Entry 6TZ2 (electron microscopy, 3.50 A resolution); this record covers chains A and T of the 5 polymer chains in the assembly.

[Chain A]
Protein: RNA-dependent RNA Polymerase
Organism: Bombyx mori cytoplasmic polyhedrosis virus
Notes: EC 2.7.7.48
UniProtKB: Q993A4 (Q993A4_CPVBM); residue numbers follow UniProt; this construct covers 1-1225
Chain sequence (1225 residues; each row starts with the number of its first residue):
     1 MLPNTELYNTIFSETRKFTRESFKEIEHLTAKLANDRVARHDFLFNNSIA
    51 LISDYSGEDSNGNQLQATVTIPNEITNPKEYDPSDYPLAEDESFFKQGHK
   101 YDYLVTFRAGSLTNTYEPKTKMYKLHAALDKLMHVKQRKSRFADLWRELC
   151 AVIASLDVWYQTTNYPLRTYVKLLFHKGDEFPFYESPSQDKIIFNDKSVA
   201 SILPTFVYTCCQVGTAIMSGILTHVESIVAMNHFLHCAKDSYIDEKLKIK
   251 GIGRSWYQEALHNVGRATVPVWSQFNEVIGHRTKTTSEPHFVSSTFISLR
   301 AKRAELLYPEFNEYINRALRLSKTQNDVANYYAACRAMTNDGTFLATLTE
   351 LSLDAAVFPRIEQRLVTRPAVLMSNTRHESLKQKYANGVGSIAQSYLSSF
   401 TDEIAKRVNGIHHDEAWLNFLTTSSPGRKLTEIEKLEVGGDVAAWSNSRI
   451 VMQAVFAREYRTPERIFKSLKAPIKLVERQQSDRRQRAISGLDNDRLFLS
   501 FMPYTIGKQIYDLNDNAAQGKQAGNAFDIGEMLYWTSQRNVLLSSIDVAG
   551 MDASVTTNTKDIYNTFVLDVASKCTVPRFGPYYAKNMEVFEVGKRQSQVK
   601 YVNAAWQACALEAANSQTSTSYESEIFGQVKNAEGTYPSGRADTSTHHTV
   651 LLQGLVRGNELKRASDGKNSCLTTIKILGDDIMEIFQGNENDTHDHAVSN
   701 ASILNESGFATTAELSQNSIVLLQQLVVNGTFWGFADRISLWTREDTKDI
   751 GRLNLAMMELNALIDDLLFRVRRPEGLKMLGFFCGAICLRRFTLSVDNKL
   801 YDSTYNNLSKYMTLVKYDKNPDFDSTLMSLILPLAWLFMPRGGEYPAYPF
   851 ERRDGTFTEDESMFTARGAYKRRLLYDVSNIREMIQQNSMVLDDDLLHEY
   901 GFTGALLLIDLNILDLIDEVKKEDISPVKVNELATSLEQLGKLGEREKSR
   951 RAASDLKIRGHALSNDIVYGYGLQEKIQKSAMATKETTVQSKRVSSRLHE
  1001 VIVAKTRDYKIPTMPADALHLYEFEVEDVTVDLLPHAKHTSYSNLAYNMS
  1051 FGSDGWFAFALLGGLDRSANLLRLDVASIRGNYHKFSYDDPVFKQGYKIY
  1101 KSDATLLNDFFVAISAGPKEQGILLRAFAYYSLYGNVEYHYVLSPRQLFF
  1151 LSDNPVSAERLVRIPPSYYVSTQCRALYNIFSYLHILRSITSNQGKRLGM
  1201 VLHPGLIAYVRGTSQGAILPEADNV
Not modelled in the structure: 1-4, 1213-1225
Bound ions: Mg2+ site 1: Asp680, Asp681 (together with UTP); Mg2+ site 2: Asp680 (together with UTP)
Residues lining bound ligands:
  - ATP (adenosine-5'-triphosphate): Arg37, Arg40, Asp144, Arg147, Glu180, Phe181, Tyr184, Glu185, Ser186, Asn195, Arg791
  - UTP (uridine 5'-triphosphate): Arg484, Arg485, Arg487, Ile489, Val548, Ala549, Gly550, Met551, Asp552, Ser639, Thr644, His648, Asp680, Asp681
Reported in the primary citation:
  - binding site for Template RNA (chain T): Asp1089
  - binding site for the 18-nt RNA strand: Asp1090
  - conformationally variable residues (domain motion, loop rearrangement): Asn516 to Ile529, Asn798 to Asp824, Arg1080 to Asp1090

[Chain T]
Molecule: Template RNA
Sequence (36 nucleotides; row label = number of the first residue in the row):
     1 AAAAAAAAAAAAAAAAAAAAAAAAAAAAAAAAAAAA

[Interface between chain A and chain T]
Contacting residue pairs - 37 pairs, chain A then chain T:
  Phe420(A) with A13(T), phosphate contact; A14(T), phosphate contact
  Thr423(A) with A13(T), phosphate contact
  Ser425(A) with A12(T), hydrogen bond to the phosphate; A13(T), hydrogen bond to the phosphate
  Pro426(A) with A11(T), phosphate contact; A12(T), phosphate contact
  Lys435(A) with A8(T), sugar contact
  Ala444(A) with A9(T), phosphate contact
  Asn447(A) with A10(T), phosphate contact; A11(T), phosphate contact
  Arg449(A) with A12(T), phosphate contact; A13(T), salt bridge to the phosphate
  Val477(A) with A11(T), sugar contact
  Ile489(A) with A12(T), base contact
  Ser490(A) with A12(T), base contact
  Tyr504(A) with A14(T), sugar contact
  Gln519(A) with A14(T), hydrogen bond to the sugar; A15(T), hydrogen bond to the sugar
  Gln522(A) with A15(T), sugar contact; A16(T), sugar contact
  Ser639(A) with A12(T), base contact
  Gly640(A) with A12(T), sugar contact; A13(T), sugar contact
  Arg641(A) with A13(T), sugar contact
  Ala642(A) with A13(T), hydrogen bond to the sugar
  Thr644(A) with A13(T), base contact
  Ser645(A) with A14(T), sugar contact
  Asp746(A) with A11(T), base contact
  Met758(A) with A19(T), base contact
  Arg841(A) with A20(T), hydrogen bond to the phosphate; A21(T), salt bridge to the phosphate
  Asp1089(A) with A21(T), phosphate contact
  Val1142(A) with A18(T), phosphate contact; A19(T), phosphate contact
  Pro1145(A) with A17(T), sugar contact; A18(T), sugar contact
Also at the interface, not in a pair above, chain A (30 interface residues in all): Arg479, Gly491, Leu492, Ala523

[Summary]
30 residues of chain A and 14 residues of chain T are in contact, with 6 hydrogen bonds and 2 salt bridges.
Among the polar pairs are Gln519(A)-A14(T), Gln519(A)-A15(T) and Ala642(A)-A13(T). The paper reports a binding
site for Template RNA (chain T) at Asp1089(A); a binding site for the 18-nt RNA strand at Asp1090(A).
Here chain A is RNA-dependent RNA Polymerase (Bombyx mori cytoplasmic polyhedrosis virus) and chain T is
Template RNA. Entry 6TZ2 (In situ structure of BmCPV RNA-dependent RNA polymerase at elongation state) was
determined by electron microscopy together with 6TY8, 6TY9, 6TZ0 and 6TZ1 from the same study.
